Entry 6N4B (electron microscopy, 3.00 A resolution); this record covers chains B and S of the 5 polymer chains in the assembly.

== Chain B ==
Protein: Guanine nucleotide-binding protein G(I)/G(S)/G(T) subunit beta-1
Organism: Homo sapiens
UniProt: P62873 (GBB1_HUMAN); residue numbers follow UniProt; this construct covers 2-340
Sequence (344 residues; numbered -3 to 340; the number before each row is that of its first residue; numbers below 1 keep their minus sign (Pro-3 is residue -3)):
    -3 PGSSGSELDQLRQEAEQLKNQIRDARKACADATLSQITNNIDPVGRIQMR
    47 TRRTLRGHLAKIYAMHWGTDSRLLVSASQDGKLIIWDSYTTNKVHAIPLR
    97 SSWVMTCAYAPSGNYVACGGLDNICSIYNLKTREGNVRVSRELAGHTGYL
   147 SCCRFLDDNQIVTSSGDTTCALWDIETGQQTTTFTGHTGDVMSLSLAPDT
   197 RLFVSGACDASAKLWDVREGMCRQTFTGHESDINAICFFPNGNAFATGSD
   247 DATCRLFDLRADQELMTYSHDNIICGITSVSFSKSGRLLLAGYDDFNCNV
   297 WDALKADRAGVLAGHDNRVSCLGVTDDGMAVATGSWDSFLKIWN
Disordered / not traced: -3 to 2
Construct notes: expression tag (-3 to 1)
Swiss-Prot annotation at these positions:
  - modified residue: Ser2 (N-acetylserine), His266 (Phosphohistidine)
  - natural variant: Leu30 (L30F: In MRD42; uncertain significance), Arg52 (R52G: In MRD42), Gly64 (G64V: In MRD42), Asp76 (D76E: In MRD42; D76G: In MRD42), Gly77 (G77S: In MRD42), Lys78 (K78R: In MRD42), Ile80 (I80N: In MRD42; I80T: In MRD42), His91 (H91R: In MRD42; uncertain significance), Ala92 (A92T: In MRD42), Pro94 (P94S: In MRD42), Leu95 (L95P: In MRD42), Arg96 (R96L: In MRD42), 5 further natural variant entries in UniProt

== Chain S ==
Protein: scFv16
Organism: Mus musculus
Notes: antibody fragment or engineered binder
Sequence (259 residues; numbered 1 to 247 plus 14 insertion-coded residues; 2 numbers in that range are skipped by the numbering (no residue carries them; nothing is unmodelled there); the number before each row is that of its first residue; a row labelled like 121A-121N holds insertion residues (121A, then the next letters in order)):
     1 DVQLVESGGGLVQPGGSRKLSCSASGFAFSSFGMHWVRQAPEKGLEWVAY
    51 ISSGSGTIYYADTVKGRFTISRDDPKNTLFLQMTSLRSEDTAMYYCVRSI
   101 YYYGSSPFDFWGQGTTLTVSS
121A-121N GGGGSGGGGSGGGG
   124 SDIVMTQATSSVPVTPGESVSISCRSSKSLLHSNGNTYLYWFLQRPGQSP
   174 QLLIYRMSNLASGVPDRFSGSGSGTAFTLTISRLEAEDVGVYYCMQHLEY
   224 PLTFGAGTKLELKAAAHHHHHHHH
Disordered / not traced: 1, 121A-121N, 236-247

== How chain B and chain S interact ==
Contacting residue pairs (7):
  Arg68(B) - Tyr103(S)
  Val90(B) - Tyr102(S)  hydrophobic
  Arg129(B) - Val2(S)
  Glu130(B) - Gly26(S)
  Glu130(B) - Phe27(S)
  Gly131(B) - Ala28(S)
  Gly131(B) - Phe32(S)
Other interface residues (no listed pair), chain B (8 interface residues in all): Leu69, Asp83, His91
Other interface residues (no listed pair), chain S (8 interface residues in all): Ser31

== Overview ==
The chain B/chain S interface involves 8 residues from each chain.
Here chain B is Guanine nucleotide-binding protein G(I)/G(S)/G(T) subunit beta-1 (Homo sapiens) and chain S is
scFv16 (Mus musculus). Entry 6N4B (Cannabinoid Receptor 1-G Protein Complex) was determined by electron
microscopy.
